1PTO - chains A and E of the 6 polymer chains in the assembly; structure by X-ray diffraction, 3.50 A resolution.

== Chain A ==
Name: Pertussis toxin (subunit S1)
Source organism: Bordetella pertussis
Sequence (244 residues; row label = number of the first residue in the row; numbers below 1 keep their minus sign (Ala-8 is residue -8)):
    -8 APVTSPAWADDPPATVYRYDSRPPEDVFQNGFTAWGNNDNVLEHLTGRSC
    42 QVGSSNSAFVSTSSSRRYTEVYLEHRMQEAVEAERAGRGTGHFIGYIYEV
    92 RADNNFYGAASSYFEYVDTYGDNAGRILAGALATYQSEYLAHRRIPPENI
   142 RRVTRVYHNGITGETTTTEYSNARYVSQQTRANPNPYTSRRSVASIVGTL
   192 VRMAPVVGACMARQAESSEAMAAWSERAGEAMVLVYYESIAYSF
Disordered / not traced: -8 to 1, 211-220
Disulfide bonds: Cys41-Cys201

== Chain E ==
Name: Pertussis toxin (subunit S4)
Source organism: Bordetella pertussis
UniProtKB: P04980 (TOX4_BORPE); residues 1-110 here correspond to UniProt positions 43-152 (UniProt number = residue number + 42)
Sequence (110 residues; row label = number of the first residue in the row):
     1 DVPYVLVKTNMVVTSVAMKPYEVTPTRMLVCGIAAKLGAAASSPDAHVPF
    51 CFGKDLKRPGSSPMEVMLRAVFMQQRPLRMFLGPKQLTFEGKPALELIRM
   101 VECSGKQDCP
Disulfide bonds: Cys31-Cys51, Cys103-Cys109

== Interface between chain A and chain E ==
Pairs across the interface - 24 pairs, chain A then chain E:
  Glu65(A) - Leu37(E)
  His66(A) - Gln75(E)  hydrogen bond (side chain-backbone)
  Gln69(A) - Lys36(E)
  Gln69(A) - Leu37(E)
  Gln69(A) - Gly38(E)
  Glu73(A) - Thr14(E)  hydrogen bond
  Glu75(A) - Ala41(E)
  Arg76(A) - Ala41(E)  hydrogen bond (side chain-backbone)
  Arg76(A) - His47(E)
  Tyr126(A) - Gln74(E)  hydrogen bond
  His149(A) - Gly38(E)  hydrogen bond (side chain-backbone)
  Gly151(A) - Ala40(E)
  Gly151(A) - Ala41(E)  hydrogen bond (backbone-backbone)
  Ile152(A) - Ala40(E)
  Ile152(A) - Ser42(E)  hydrogen bond (backbone-side chain)
  Thr153(A) - Ala40(E)
  Gly154(A) - Ala40(E)
  Met194(A) - Met73(E)  hydrophobic
  Ala195(A) - Phe72(E)
  Ala195(A) - Met73(E)  hydrogen bond (backbone-backbone)
  Ala195(A) - Gln75(E)
  Pro196(A) - Gln74(E)
  Val197(A) - Gln74(E)  hydrogen bond (backbone-side chain)
  Ile231(A) - Met73(E)  hydrophobic
Interface residues without a listed pair, chain A (18 interface residues in all): Val72
Interface residues without a listed pair, chain E (16 interface residues in all): Val12, Ala39, Ala46, Arg76

== In short ==
18 residues of chain A face 16 of chain E across their interface, with 9 hydrogen bonds. Polar pairs include
His66(A)-Gln75(E), Glu73(A)-Thr14(E) and Arg76(A)-Ala41(E).
Here chain A is Pertussis toxin (subunit S1) and chain E is Pertussis toxin (subunit S4), both from Bordetella
pertussis. Entry 1PTO (The structure of a pertussis toxin-sugar complex as a model for receptor binding) was
determined by X-ray diffraction.
